2C7T - chain A; structure by X-ray diffraction, 2.10 A resolution.

== Chain A ==
Molecule: Glutamine-2-deoxy-scyllo-inosose aminotransferase
Source organism: Bacillus circulans
Notes: EC 2.6.1.-
UniProtKB: Q8G8Y2 (Q8G8Y2_BACCI); numbering as in UniProt (aligned over 1-418)
Chain sequence (418 residues; numbered 1 to 418; the number before each row is that of its first residue):
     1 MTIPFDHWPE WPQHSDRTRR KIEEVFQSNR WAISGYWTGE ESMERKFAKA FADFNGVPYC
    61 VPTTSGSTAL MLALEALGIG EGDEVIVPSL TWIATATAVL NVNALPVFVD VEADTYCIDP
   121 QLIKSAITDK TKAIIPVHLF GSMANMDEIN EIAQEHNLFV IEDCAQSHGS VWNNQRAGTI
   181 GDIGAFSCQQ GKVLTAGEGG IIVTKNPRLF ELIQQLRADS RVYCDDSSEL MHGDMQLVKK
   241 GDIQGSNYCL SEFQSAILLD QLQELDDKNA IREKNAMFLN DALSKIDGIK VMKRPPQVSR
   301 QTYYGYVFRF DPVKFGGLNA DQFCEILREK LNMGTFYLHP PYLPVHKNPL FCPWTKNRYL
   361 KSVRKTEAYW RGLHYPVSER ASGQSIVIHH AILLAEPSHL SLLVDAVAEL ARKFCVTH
Disordered / not traced: 1-5, 418
Covalently attached groups: pyridoxal phosphate (PLP) linked to Lys192
Ligand contacts: pyridoxal phosphate (PLP): Ser65, Gly66, Ser67, Leu70, Thr91, Trp92, Ala94, Thr95, Val137, Asp163, Ala165, Gln166, Ser187, Cys188, Gln189, Gly199, Asn247
Curated features (UniProtKB/Swiss-Prot):
  - modified residue: Lys192 (N6-(pyridoxal phosphate)lysine)

== In short ==
Covalently linked pyridoxal phosphate: at Lys192.
Chain A is Glutamine-2-deoxy-scyllo-inosose aminotransferase (Bacillus circulans); the structure, Crystal
structure of the plp-bound form of btrr, a dual functional aminotransferase involved in butirosin
biosynthesis, was determined by X-ray diffraction, deposited together with 2C81.
